PDB entry 7V0W | X-ray diffraction, 2.66 A resolution | chains A and E of the 6 polymer chains in the assembly

# Chain A
Name: Cyclic GMP-AMP synthase
Source organism: Mus musculus
Notes: EC 2.7.7.86
Reference sequence: Q8C6L5 (CGAS_MOUSE); residues 147-507 here = UniProt positions 147-507
Sequence (364 residues; row label = number of the first residue in the row):
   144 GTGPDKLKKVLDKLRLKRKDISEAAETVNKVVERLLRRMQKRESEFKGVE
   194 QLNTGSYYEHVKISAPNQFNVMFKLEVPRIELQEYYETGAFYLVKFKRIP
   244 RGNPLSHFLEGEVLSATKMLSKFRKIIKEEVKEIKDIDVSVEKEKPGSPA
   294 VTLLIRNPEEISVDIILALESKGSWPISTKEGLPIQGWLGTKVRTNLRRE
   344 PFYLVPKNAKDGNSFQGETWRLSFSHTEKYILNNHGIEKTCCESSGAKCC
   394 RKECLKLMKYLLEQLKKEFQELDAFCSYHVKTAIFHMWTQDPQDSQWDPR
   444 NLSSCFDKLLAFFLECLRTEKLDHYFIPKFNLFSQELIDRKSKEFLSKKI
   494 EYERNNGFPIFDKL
Not modelled in the structure: 144-148, 239-246, 353-358, 507
Differences from the reference sequence: expression tag (144-146); engineered mutation Gln211 (Glu in Q8C6L5), Asn213 (Asp in Q8C6L5)
Ion coordination: Mn2+: Gln211, Asn213 (together with GTP); Zn2+: His378, Cys384, Cys385, Cys392
Ligand contacts: adenosine monophosphate / GTP: Gly198, Ser199, Glu202, Lys205, Gln211, Asn213, Met215, Ser291, Pro292, Ala293, Asp307, Ile309, Val348, Lys350, Arg364, Leu365, Ser366, Ser368, Lys402, Cys419, Ser420, Tyr421, Lys424, His467
Swiss-Prot annotation at these positions:
  - region: Lys372 to Lys395 (DNA-binding)
  - motif: Leu154 to Leu159 (Nuclear export signal), Asp281 to Ser291 (Nuclear localization signal)
  - binding site (GTP): Thr197, Asp307, Arg364 to Glu371
  - binding site (ATP): Ser199, Glu371, Lys402, Ser420 to Lys424
  - binding site (2',3'-cGAMP): Gly290, Asp307, Lys350, Arg364 to Ser366
  - binding site (Mg(2+)): Asp307
  - binding site (Zn(2+)): His378, Cys384, Cys385, Cys392
  - site: Arg241 (Arginine-anchor), Asp307, Ile308 (Cleavage)
  - modified residue: Lys156 (N6-lactoyllysine), Glu176 (PolyADP-ribosyl glutamic acid), Ser199 (Phosphoserine), Tyr201 (Phosphotyrosine), Glu272 (5-glutamyl polyglutamate), Ser291 (Phosphoserine), Glu302 (5-glutamyl glutamate), Lys372 (N6-acetyllysine), Lys382 (N6-acetyllysine), Lys402 (N6-acetyllysine), Ser420 (Phosphoserine), Lys491 (N6-methyllysine)
  - lipidation (S-palmitoyl cysteine): Cys392, Cys393, Cys459
  - cross-link (Glycyl lysine isopeptide (Lys-Gly)): Lys217 (interchain with G-Cter in SUMO), Lys271 (interchain with G-Cter in ubiquitin), Lys335 (interchain with G-Cter in SUMO), Lys372 (interchain with G-Cter in SUMO), Lys382 (interchain with G-Cter in SUMO), Lys399 (interchain with G-Cter in ubiquitin), Lys402 (interchain with G-Cter in ubiquitin), Lys409 (interchain with G-Cter in ubiquitin), Lys410 (interchain with G-Cter in ubiquitin), Lys464 (interchain with G-Cter in SUMO)
  - mutagenesis: Lys156 (K156Q: Mimics lactylation; knockin mice show higher mortality following HSV-1 infection), Asn172 (N172K: Induces alteration of the DNA-binding surface and leads to decreased synthesis of cyclic GMP-AMP (cGAMP); when associated with L-180), Glu176 (E176A: Abolished poly-ADP-ribosylation by PARP1, stimulating interferon production in knockin mice), Arg180 (R180L: Induces alteration of the DNA-binding surface and leads to decreased synthesis of cyclic GMP-AMP (cGAMP); when associated with K-182), Gly198 (G198A: Abolishes stimulation of interferon production; when associated with A-199), Ser199 (S199A: Abolishes stimulation of interferon production; when associated with A-199), Tyr201 (Y201E: Phosphomimetic mutant; reduced translocation to the nucleus following treatment with etoposide), Lys217 (K217R: Reduced sumoylation), Arg222 (R222E: Impaired tethering to chromatin, leading to constitutive activation in the absence of DNA), Lys238 (K238E: Does not affect interaction with nucleosomes), Lys240 (K240E: Impaired tethering to chromatin, leading to constitutive activation in the absence of DNA), Arg241 (R241E: Abolished tethering to chromatin, leading to strong constitutive activation in the absence of DNA), 28 further mutagenesis entries in UniProt
What the authors report for this chain:
  - binding site for adenosine monophosphate: Asp307, Ser366
  - catalytic residues: Asp307
  - conformationally variable residues (side-chain flip): Arg364
  - binding site for the ligand GTP: Cys419
  - mutagenesis - E211Q/D213N/K382E: decreased binding to dsDNA
  - specificity-determining residues: His467 (proposed by the authors, not directly observed)
  - mutagenesis - R364A (33-fold), H467A: decreased catalytic activity on ATP/GTP
  - mutagenesis - H467A (2-fold): increased catalytic activity on GTP/GTP
  - specificity-determining residues: Ile309, Arg364
  - mutagenesis - R364A (10-fold): decreased catalytic activity on GTP/GTP
  - mutagenesis - R364A (4-fold): increased catalytic activity on ATP/ATP
  - mutagenesis - E211Q/D213N: abolished catalytic activity

# Chain E
Molecule: Palindromic DNA18
Sequence (18 nucleotides; each row starts with the number of its first residue):
     1 ATCTGTACATGTACAGAT

# Chain A / chain E interface
Pairs across the interface (10):
  Arg158(A) with DG16(E), salt bridge to the phosphate
  Leu159(A) with DG16(E), sugar contact
  Lys160(A) with DA17(E), phosphate contact
  Arg161(A) with DA15(E), base contact; DG16(E), hydrogen bond to the phosphate; DA17(E), hydrogen bond to the phosphate
  His203(A) with DA15(E), salt bridge to the phosphate
  Cys385(A) with DC14(E), phosphate contact
  Glu386(A) with DC14(E), phosphate contact
  Lys395(A) with DA15(E), salt bridge to the phosphate
Also at the interface, not in a pair above, chain A (11 interface residues in all): Arg180, Ser387, Lys399
Also at the interface, not in a pair above, chain E (5 interface residues in all): DA7

# Overview
The interface between chain A and chain E involves 11 residues on one side and 5 on the other; the contacts
include 2 hydrogen bonds and 3 salt bridges. Among the polar pairs are Arg161(A)-DG16(E), Arg161(A)-DA17(E)
and Arg158(A)-DG16(E). The paper reports the catalytic residue Asp307(A); R364A and H467A of chain A reduce
catalytic activity on ATP/GTP; 4 substitutions were tested in all.
Chain A is Cyclic GMP-AMP synthase (Mus musculus) and chain E is Palindromic DNA18; the structure, Structure
of Ternary Complex of cGAS with dsDNA and Bound 5 -pppG(2,5 )pA, was determined by X-ray diffraction (same
publication as 7UUX, 7UXW, 7UYQ, 7UYZ, 7UZR, 8EAE and 14 further entries).
